7V4R - chain A; structure by X-ray diffraction, 2.10 A resolution.

Chain A:
Protein: Serine protease NS3
Source organism: Kyasanur forest disease virus
Notes: EC 3.4.21.91, 3.6.1.15, 3.6.4.13
Reference sequence: D7RF80 (POLG_KFDV); residues 180-621 here correspond to UniProt positions 1671-2112 (UniProt number = residue number + 1491)
Sequence (446 residues; numbered 176 to 621; the number before each row is that of its first residue):
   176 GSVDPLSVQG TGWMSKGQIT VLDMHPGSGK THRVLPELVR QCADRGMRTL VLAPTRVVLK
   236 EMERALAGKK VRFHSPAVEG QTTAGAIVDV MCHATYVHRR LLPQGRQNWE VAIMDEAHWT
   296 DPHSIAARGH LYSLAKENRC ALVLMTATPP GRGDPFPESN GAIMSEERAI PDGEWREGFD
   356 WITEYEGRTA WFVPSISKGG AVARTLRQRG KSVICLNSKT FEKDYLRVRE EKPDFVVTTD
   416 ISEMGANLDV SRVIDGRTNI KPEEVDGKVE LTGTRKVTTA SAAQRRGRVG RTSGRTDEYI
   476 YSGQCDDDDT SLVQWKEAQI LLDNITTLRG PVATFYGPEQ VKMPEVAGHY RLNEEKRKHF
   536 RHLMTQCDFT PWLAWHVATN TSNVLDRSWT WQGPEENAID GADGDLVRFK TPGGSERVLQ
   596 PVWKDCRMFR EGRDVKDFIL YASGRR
Disordered / not traced: 176-179, 251, 258-260, 621
Differences from the reference sequence: expression tag (176-179)
Bound ions: Ni2+: Thr206, Glu291 (together with phosphate ion)
UniProt features mapped onto this chain:
  - motif: Asp290 to His293 (DEAH box)
  - binding site (ATP): Met199 to Thr206
  - site: Arg460 (Involved in NS3 ATPase and RTPase activities), Arg463 (Involved in NS3 ATPase and RTPase activities), Arg621 (Cleavage)
  - modified residue: Lys394 (N6-acetyllysine)

In short:
Thr206 and Glu291 coordinate Ni2+. Curated annotation (UniProt) lists 8 ATP-binding residues.
Chain A is Serine protease NS3 (Kyasanur forest disease virus); the structure, The crystal structure of KFDV
NS3H bound with Pi, was determined by X-ray diffraction (same publication as 7V4Q).
